Entry 5XFA (X-ray diffraction, 2.70 A resolution); this record covers chains A and B of the 4 polymer chains in the assembly.

== Chain A ==
Protein: NAD-reducing hydrogenase
From: Hydrogenophilus thermoluteolus
UniProtKB: A0A077L6X8 (A0A077L6X8_HYDTE); numbering as in UniProt (aligned over 1-591)
Amino-acid sequence (591 residues; numbered 1 to 591; the number before each row is that of its first residue):
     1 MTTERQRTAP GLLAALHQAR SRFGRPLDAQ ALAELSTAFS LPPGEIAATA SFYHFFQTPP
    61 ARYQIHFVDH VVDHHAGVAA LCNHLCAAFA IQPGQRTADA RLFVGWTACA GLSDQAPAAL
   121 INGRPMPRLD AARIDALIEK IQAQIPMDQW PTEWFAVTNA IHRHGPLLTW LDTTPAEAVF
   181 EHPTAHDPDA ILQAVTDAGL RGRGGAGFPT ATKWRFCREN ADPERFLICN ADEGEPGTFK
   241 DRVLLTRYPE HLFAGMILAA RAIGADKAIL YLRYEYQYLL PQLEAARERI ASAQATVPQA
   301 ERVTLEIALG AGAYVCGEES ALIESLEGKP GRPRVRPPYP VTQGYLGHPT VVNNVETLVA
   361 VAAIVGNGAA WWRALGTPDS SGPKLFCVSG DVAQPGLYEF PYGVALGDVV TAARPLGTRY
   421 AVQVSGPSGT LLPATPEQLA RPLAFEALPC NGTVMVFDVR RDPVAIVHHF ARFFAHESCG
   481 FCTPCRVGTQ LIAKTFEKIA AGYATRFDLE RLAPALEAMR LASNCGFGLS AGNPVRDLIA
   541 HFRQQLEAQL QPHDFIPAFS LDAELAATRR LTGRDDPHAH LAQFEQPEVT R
Not modelled in the structure: 1-5, 22-25, 591
Ion coordination: 4Fe-4S cluster Fe: C479, C482, C485, C525
Small-molecule neighbours: 4Fe-4S cluster (SF4): V315, P333, S478, C479, G480, F481, C482, C485, R486, S523, N524, C525, F527, G528

== Chain B ==
Protein: NAD-reducing hydrogenase
From: Hydrogenophilus thermoluteolus
UniProtKB: A0A077L885 (A0A077L885_HYDTE); residues 1-242 here = UniProt positions 1-242
Amino-acid sequence (242 residues; numbered 1 to 242; the number before each row is that of its first residue):
     1 MRPTTPPFAS ETFTLDEESI PFVPGQTVLE AALAAGRYIP HLCWHPEMGN HGSCRLCVVE
    61 ANGRIQASCA LPAQPGLQVV SKSETLTRVR RTLLEMLFAE GNHFCPGCEK SGDCLLQALA
   121 YAHGMTASHF DPFYPQRRID ASHPDLWLDP NRCILCGLCV RASLAEGKEA LVIGGRGIAS
   181 RLLATSASGR LGDTALAATD RAARICPVGA LNFKAAGFTT PIGKRRFDHR PPEAMSDKER
   241 YT
Not modelled in the structure: 1-8
Ion coordination: 2Fe-2S cluster Fe: C43, C54, C57, C69; 4Fe-4S cluster Fe site 1: H103, C105, C108, C114; 4Fe-4S cluster Fe site 2: C153, C156, C159, C206
Small-molecule neighbours:
  - 2Fe-2S cluster (FES): L29, H41, L42, C43, W44, G52, S53, C54, R55, C57, A67, C69
  - 4Fe-4S cluster (SF4), molecule 1: F98, N102, H103, F104, C105, C108, K110, S111, C114, L116, Q117, R152, V208, G209
  - 4Fe-4S cluster (SF4), molecule 2: L148, C153, I154, L155, C156, G157, L158, C159, L182, C206, P207, V208, A210, L211

== Interface between chain A and chain B ==
Residue-residue contacts (61; chain A residue first):
  R7(A) - E169(B)  salt bridge
  P42(A) - E169(B)
  P42(A) - T185(B)
  P43(A) - T185(B)
  P43(A) - A187(B)  hydrophobic
  G44(A) - T185(B)  hydrogen bond (backbone-backbone)
  A48(A) - V172(B)  hydrophobic
  A48(A) - G174(B)
  S51(A) - G175(B)  hydrogen bond (side chain-backbone)
  F52(A) - G175(B)
  F52(A) - R176(B)  hydrogen bond (backbone-side chain)
  H54(A) - R176(B)
  G312(A) - R176(B)  hydrogen bond (backbone-side chain)
  A313(A) - R176(B)
  R332(A) - I173(B)  hydrogen bond (side chain-backbone)
  R332(A) - G174(B)
  R332(A) - G175(B)  hydrogen bond (side chain-backbone)
  V335(A) - H51(B)
  H476(A) - R176(B)  hydrogen bond (backbone-side chain)
  E477(A) - R176(B)  salt bridge
  S478(A) - R176(B)
  S478(A) - G177(B)  hydrogen bond (backbone-backbone)
  C479(A) - R176(B)
  C479(A) - G177(B)
  G480(A) - G177(B)
  G480(A) - S180(B)
  F481(A) - H51(B)
  F481(A) - G52(B)
  F481(A) - S53(B)
  C482(A) - S53(B)
  T483(A) - S53(B)  hydrogen bond (side chain-backbone)
  T483(A) - C54(B)  hydrogen bond (side chain-backbone)
  T483(A) - L93(B)
  T483(A) - L97(B)
  P484(A) - R55(B)
  P484(A) - L93(B)
  P484(A) - M96(B)
  R486(A) - L97(B)
  R486(A) - E100(B)  salt bridge
  R486(A) - L155(B)
  R486(A) - G177(B)
  V487(A) - M96(B)  hydrophobic
  V487(A) - E100(B)
  V487(A) - F133(B)  hydrophobic
  G488(A) - M96(B)
  Q490(A) - F133(B)
  Q490(A) - I178(B)
  L491(A) - M96(B)  hydrophobic
  L491(A) - F130(B)  hydrophobic
  L491(A) - F133(B)  hydrophobic
  R511(A) - H129(B)  hydrogen bond (side chain-backbone)
  R511(A) - F130(B)
  R511(A) - D131(B)  salt bridge
  P514(A) - T92(B)
  A515(A) - T92(B)
  A515(A) - M96(B)  hydrophobic
  E517(A) - R88(B)  salt bridge
  L521(A) - I65(B)
  A522(A) - R55(B)  hydrogen bond (backbone-side chain)
  S523(A) - R55(B)
  N524(A) - R55(B)
Also at the interface, not in a pair above, chain A (41 interface residues in all): E45, Y53, R336, P337, K494, A518, A558
Also at the interface, not in a pair above, chain B (39 interface residues in all): N50, V58, A70, P72, T85, V89, I154, L164, L183, A184, S186

== Overview ==
The interface between chain A and chain B involves 41 residues on one side and 39 on the other; the contacts
include 12 hydrogen bonds and 5 salt bridges. Polar pairs include R7(A)-E169(B), E477(A)-R176(B) and
R486(A)-E100(B). Bound to chain A: 4Fe-4S cluster.
Chain A is NAD-reducing hydrogenase and chain B is NAD-reducing hydrogenase, both from Hydrogenophilus
thermoluteolus; the structure, Crystal structure of NAD+-reducing [NiFe]-hydrogenase in the H2-reduced state,
was determined by X-ray diffraction together with 5XF9 from the same study.
